PDB entry 3ABH | X-ray diffraction, 2.00 A resolution | chains A and B

Chain A (and B):
Molecule: Protein kinase C and casein kinase substrate in neurons protein 2
Organism: Homo sapiens
Notes: fragment: EFC/F-BAR domain; chain B of this document is another copy of the same molecule, construct and numbering; everything in this record applies to it too
UniProt: Q9UNF0 (PACN2_HUMAN); residues 1-305 here = UniProt positions 1-305
Chain sequence (312 residues; numbered -6 to 305; the number before each row is that of its first residue; numbers below 1 keep their minus sign (Gly-6 is residue -6)):
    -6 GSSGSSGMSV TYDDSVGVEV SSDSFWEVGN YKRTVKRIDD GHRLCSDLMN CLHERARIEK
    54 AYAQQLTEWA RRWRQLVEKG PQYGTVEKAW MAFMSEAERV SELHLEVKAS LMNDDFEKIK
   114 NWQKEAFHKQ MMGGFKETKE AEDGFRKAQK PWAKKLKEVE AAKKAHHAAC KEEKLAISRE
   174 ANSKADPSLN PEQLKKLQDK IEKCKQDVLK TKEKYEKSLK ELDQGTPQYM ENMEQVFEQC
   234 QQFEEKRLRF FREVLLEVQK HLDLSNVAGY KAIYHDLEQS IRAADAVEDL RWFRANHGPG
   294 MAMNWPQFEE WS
Unresolved in the structure: -6 to 15, 304-305
Construct notes: expression tag (-6 to 0)
Modified positions: Mse1 (selenomethionine); Mse42, Mse84, Mse87, Mse105, Mse124, Mse125, Mse223, Mse226, Mse294, Mse296 (selenomethionine; parent Met)

Interface between chain A and chain B:
Pairs across the interface (191; chain A residue first):
  Asp16(A) with Mse294(B)
  Ser17(A) with Mse294(B); Ala295(B), hydrogen bond (side chain-backbone); Mse296(B)
  Phe18(A) with His290(B); Gly291(B); Pro292(B); Mse294(B)
  Trp19(A) with Pro292(B), hydrogen bond (side chain-backbone); Mse294(B), hydrogen bond (side chain-backbone); Mse296(B), hydrophobic; Trp298(B), hydrophobic
  Glu20(A) with Mse296(B)
  Arg26(A) with Phe286(B); His290(B)
  Thr27(A) with Phe286(B)
  Arg30(A) with Leu283(B); Phe286(B)
  Asp33(A) with Pro74(B)
  Arg36(A) with Gly73(B); Pro74(B)
  Leu37(A) with Pro74(B), hydrophobic; Gln75(B)
  Asp40(A) with Trp66(B); Trp83(B)
  Leu41(A) with Trp83(B)
  Asn43(A) with Trp66(B)
  Cys44(A) with Trp62(B), hydrogen bond (backbone-side chain); Trp66(B), hydrophobic; Trp83(B)
  Glu47(A) with Trp62(B); Arg65(B), salt bridge; Trp66(B), hydrogen bond
  Arg48(A) with Leu59(B); Trp62(B); Glu89(B), salt bridge
  Ile51(A) with Tyr55(B), hydrophobic; Gln58(B); Leu59(B), hydrophobic; Trp62(B), hydrophobic
  Glu52(A) with Tyr55(B), hydrogen bond
  Ala54(A) with Gln58(B)
  Tyr55(A) with Ile51(B), hydrophobic; Glu52(B), hydrogen bond; Tyr55(B), hydrophobic; His97(B)
  Gln58(A) with Ile51(B); Ala54(B)
  Leu59(A) with Arg48(B)
  Trp62(A) with Cys44(B), hydrogen bond (side chain-backbone); Glu47(B); Arg48(B); Ile51(B), hydrophobic
  Arg65(A) with Glu47(B), salt bridge
  Trp66(A) with Asp40(B); Asn43(B); Cys44(B), hydrophobic; Glu47(B), hydrogen bond
  Gly73(A) with Arg36(B)
  Pro74(A) with Asp33(B); Arg36(B); Leu37(B), hydrophobic
  Gln75(A) with Leu37(B); Arg240(B), hydrogen bond
  Val79(A) with Leu241(B), hydrophobic
  Trp83(A) with Asp40(B); Leu41(B); Cys44(B)
  Phe86(A) with Leu248(B); Val251(B), hydrophobic; Gln252(B); Leu255(B), hydrophobic
  Mse87(A) with Cys44(B), hydrophobic
  Glu89(A) with Arg48(B), salt bridge
  His97(A) with Tyr55(B)
  Trp145(A) with Trp298(B), hydrophobic
  Lys156(A) with Glu302(B), salt bridge
  His160(A) with Glu302(B); Glu303(B)
  Lys205(A) with Phe301(B)
  Tyr208(A) with Gln300(B); Phe301(B), hydrophobic; Glu302(B), hydrogen bond (side chain-backbone)
  Glu209(A) with Phe301(B)
  Leu212(A) with Gln300(B); Phe301(B)
  Leu215(A) with Pro299(B), hydrophobic
  Thr219(A) with Trp298(B)
  Tyr222(A) with Trp298(B), hydrophobic
  Mse223(A) with Trp298(B), hydrophobic
  Glu227(A) with Pro292(B)
  Phe230(A) with Phe286(B), hydrophobic; Arg287(B); Gly291(B); Pro292(B)
  Gln234(A) with Leu283(B), hydrogen bond (side chain-backbone); Phe286(B); Arg287(B)
  Glu237(A) with Leu283(B)
  Glu238(A) with Leu283(B)
  Arg240(A) with Gln75(B), hydrogen bond
  Leu241(A) with Gln75(B); Val79(B), hydrophobic; Ala279(B), hydrophobic; Leu283(B), hydrophobic
  Arg242(A) with Ala279(B); Val280(B)
  Arg245(A) with Ile274(B); Arg275(B), hydrogen bond (side chain-backbone); Ala277(B), hydrogen bond (side chain-backbone)
  Leu248(A) with Phe86(B); Ile274(B)
  Leu249(A) with Glu271(B); Ile274(B), hydrophobic; Arg275(B)
  Val251(A) with Phe86(B), hydrophobic
  Gln252(A) with Phe86(B); Tyr267(B), hydrogen bond (side chain-backbone); Leu270(B); Ile274(B)
  Leu255(A) with Phe86(B), hydrophobic; Glu89(B); Tyr263(B); Tyr267(B)
  Asp256(A) with Tyr263(B); Tyr267(B)
  Leu257(A) with Tyr263(B), hydrogen bond (backbone-side chain)
  Ser258(A) with Tyr263(B); Lys264(B)
  Tyr263(A) with Leu257(B); Ser258(B)
  Lys264(A) with Ser258(B)
  Tyr267(A) with Gln252(B), hydrogen bond (backbone-side chain); Leu255(B); Asp256(B); Ser258(B)
  Leu270(A) with Gln252(B)
  Glu271(A) with Gln252(B)
  Ile274(A) with Arg245(B); Leu248(B); Leu249(B), hydrophobic; Gln252(B)
  Arg275(A) with Arg245(B), hydrogen bond (backbone-side chain)
  Ala277(A) with Arg245(B), hydrogen bond (backbone-side chain)
  Ala279(A) with Leu241(B), hydrophobic; Arg242(B)
  Val280(A) with Arg242(B)
  Leu283(A) with Arg30(B); Gln234(B), hydrogen bond (backbone-side chain); Glu237(B); Glu238(B); Leu241(B), hydrophobic
  Phe286(A) with Arg26(B); Thr27(B); Arg30(B); Phe230(B), hydrophobic; Gln234(B)
  Arg287(A) with Glu227(B), salt bridge; Phe230(B); Gln234(B)
  His290(A) with Phe18(B)
  Gly291(A) with Phe18(B); Phe230(B)
  Pro292(A) with Phe18(B); Trp19(B), hydrogen bond (backbone-side chain); Glu227(B); Phe230(B)
  Mse294(A) with Asp16(B); Phe18(B); Trp19(B), hydrogen bond (backbone-side chain)
  Ala295(A) with Ser17(B), hydrogen bond (backbone-side chain)
  Mse296(A) with Ser17(B); Trp19(B), hydrophobic; Glu20(B)
  Trp298(A) with Trp19(B), hydrophobic; Trp145(B), hydrophobic; Tyr222(B), hydrophobic; Mse223(B)
  Pro299(A) with Leu149(B), hydrophobic; Leu215(B), hydrophobic
  Gln300(A) with Tyr208(B), hydrogen bond (backbone-side chain); Leu212(B)
  Phe301(A) with His159(B); Lys205(B); Tyr208(B), hydrophobic; Leu212(B)
  Glu302(A) with Lys156(B), salt bridge; His160(B); Tyr208(B), hydrogen bond (backbone-side chain)
  Glu303(A) with His160(B); Lys205(B), salt bridge
Other interface residues (no listed pair), chain A (95 interface residues in all): Ala82, Ala90, Leu149, His159, Glu231, Phe244, Asp282
Other interface residues (no listed pair), chain B (93 interface residues in all): Ala82, Ala90, Glu209, Thr219, Phe244, Asp282

Summary:
95 residues of chain A face 93 of chain B across their interface; the contacts include 26 hydrogen bonds and 8
salt bridges. Polar pairs include Glu47(A)-Arg65(B), Arg48(A)-Glu89(B) and Lys156(A)-Glu302(B).
Chain A and chain B are both Protein kinase C and casein kinase substrate in neurons protein 2 (Homo sapiens);
the structure, Crystal structure of the EFC/F-BAR domain of human PACSIN2/Syndapin II (2.0 A), was determined
by X-ray diffraction (same publication as 3ACO).
